7VQ0 - chains C and F of the 6 polymer chains in the assembly; structure by electron microscopy, 3.03 A resolution.

[Chain C]
Protein: Spike glycoprotein
From: Severe acute respiratory syndrome coronavirus 2
UniProtKB: P0DTC2 (SPIKE_SARS2); residue numbers follow UniProt; this construct covers 1-1208
Sequence (1247 residues; numbered 1 to 1247; the number before each row is that of its first residue):
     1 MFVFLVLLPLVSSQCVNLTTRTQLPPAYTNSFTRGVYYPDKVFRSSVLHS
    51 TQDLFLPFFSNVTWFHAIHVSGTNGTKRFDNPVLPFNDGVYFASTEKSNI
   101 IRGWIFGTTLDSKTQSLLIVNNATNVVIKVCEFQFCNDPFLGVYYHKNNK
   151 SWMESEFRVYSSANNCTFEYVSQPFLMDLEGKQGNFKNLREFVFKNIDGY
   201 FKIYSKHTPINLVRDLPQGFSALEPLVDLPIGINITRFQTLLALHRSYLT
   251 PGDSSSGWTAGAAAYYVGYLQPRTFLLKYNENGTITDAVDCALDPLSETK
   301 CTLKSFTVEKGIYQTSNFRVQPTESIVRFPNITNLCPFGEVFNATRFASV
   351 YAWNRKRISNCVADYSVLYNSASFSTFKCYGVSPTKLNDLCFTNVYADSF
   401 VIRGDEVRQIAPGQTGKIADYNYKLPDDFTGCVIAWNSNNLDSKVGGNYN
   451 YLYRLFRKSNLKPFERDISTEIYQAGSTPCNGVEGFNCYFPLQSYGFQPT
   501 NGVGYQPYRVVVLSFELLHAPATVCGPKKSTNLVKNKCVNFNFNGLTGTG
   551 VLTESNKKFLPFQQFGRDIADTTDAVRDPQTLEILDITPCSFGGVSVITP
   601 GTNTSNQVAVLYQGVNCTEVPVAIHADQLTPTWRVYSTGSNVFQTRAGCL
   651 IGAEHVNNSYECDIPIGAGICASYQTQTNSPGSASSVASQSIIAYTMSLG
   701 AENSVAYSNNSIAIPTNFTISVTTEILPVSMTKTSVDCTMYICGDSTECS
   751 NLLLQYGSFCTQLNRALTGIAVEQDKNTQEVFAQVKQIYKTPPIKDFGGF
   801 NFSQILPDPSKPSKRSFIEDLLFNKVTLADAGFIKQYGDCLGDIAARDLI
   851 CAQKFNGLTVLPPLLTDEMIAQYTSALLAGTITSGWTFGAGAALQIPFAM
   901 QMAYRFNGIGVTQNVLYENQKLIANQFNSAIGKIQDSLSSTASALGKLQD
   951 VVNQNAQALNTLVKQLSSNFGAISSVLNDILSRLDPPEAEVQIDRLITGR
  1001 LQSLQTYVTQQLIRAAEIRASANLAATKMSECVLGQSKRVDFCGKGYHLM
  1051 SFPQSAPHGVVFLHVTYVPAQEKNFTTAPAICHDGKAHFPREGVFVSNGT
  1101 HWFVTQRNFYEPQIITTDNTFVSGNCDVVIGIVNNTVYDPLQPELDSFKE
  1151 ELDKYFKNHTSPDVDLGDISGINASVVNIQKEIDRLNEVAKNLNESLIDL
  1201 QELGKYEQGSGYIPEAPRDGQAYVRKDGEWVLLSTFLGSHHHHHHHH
Unresolved in the structure: 1-13, 70-76, 245-253, 624-635, 677-688, 836-852, 1163-1247
Cystine bridges: Cys15-Cys136, Cys131-Cys166, Cys291-Cys301, Cys336-Cys361, Cys379-Cys432, Cys391-Cys525, Cys480-Cys488, Cys538-Cys590, Cys617-Cys649, Cys662-Cys671, Cys738-Cys760, Cys743-Cys749, Cys1032-Cys1043, Cys1082-Cys1126
Covalent attachments: N-acetylglucosamine (NAG) linked to Asn331, Asn603, Asn616, Asn657, Asn709, Asn717, Asn801, Asn1098, Asn1134, Asn1158; glycan linked to Asn1074
Construct notes: engineered mutation Gly614 (Asp in P0DTC2), Gly682 (Arg in P0DTC2), Ser683 (Arg in P0DTC2), Ser685 (Arg in P0DTC2), Pro986 (Lys in P0DTC2), Pro987 (Val in P0DTC2); expression tag (1209-1247)
Residues lining bound ligands:
  - N-acetylglucosamine (NAG; 2-acetamido-2-deoxy-beta-D-glucopyranose), molecule 1: Thr108, Asn234, Thr236
  - N-acetylglucosamine (NAG), molecule 2: Lys147, Asn148, Asn149
  - N-acetylglucosamine (NAG), molecule 3: Asn343, Val367, Leu368, Ser373, Phe374
Curated features (UniProtKB/Swiss-Prot):
  - region: Asn280 to Cys301 (Putative superantigen), Arg403 to Asp405 (Integrin-binding motif), Asn448 to Phe456 (Immunodominant HLA epitope recognized by the CD8+), Pro681, Ala684 (Putative superantigen), Ser816 to Tyr837 (Fusion peptide 1), Lys835 to Phe855 (Fusion peptide 2), Asp1163 to Glu1202 (Heptad repeat 2)
  - site: Arg815, Ser816 (Cleavage)
  - glycosylation: Asn17 (N-linked (GlcNAc...) (complex) asparagine), Asn61 (N-linked (GlcNAc...) (hybrid) asparagine), Asn74 (N-linked (GlcNAc...) (complex) asparagine), Asn122 (N-linked (GlcNAc...) (hybrid) asparagine), Asn149 (N-linked (GlcNAc...) (complex) asparagine), Asn165 (N-linked (GlcNAc...) (complex) asparagine), Asn234 (N-linked (GlcNAc...) (high mannose) asparagine), Asn282 (N-linked (GlcNAc...) (complex) asparagine), Thr323 (O-linked (GalNAc) threonine), Ser325 (O-linked (HexNAc...) serine), Asn331 (N-linked (GlcNAc...) (complex) asparagine), Asn343 (N-linked (GlcNAc...) (complex) asparagine), Asn603 (N-linked (GlcNAc...) (hybrid) asparagine), Asn616 (N-linked (GlcNAc...) (complex) asparagine), Asn657 (N-linked (GlcNAc...) (complex) asparagine), Thr676 (O-linked (GlcNAc...) threonine), Thr678 (O-linked (GlcNAc...) threonine), Asn709 (N-linked (GlcNAc...) (high mannose) asparagine), Asn717 (N-linked (GlcNAc...) (hybrid) asparagine), Asn801 (N-linked (GlcNAc...) (hybrid) asparagine) and 6 more in UniProt
  - natural variant: Leu5 (L5F: In strain: Iota/B.1.526), Ser13 (S13I: In strain: Epsilon/B.1.427/B.1.429), Leu18 (L18F: In strain: Beta/B.1.351, Gamma/P.1 and 1 more), Thr19 (T19I: In strain: Omicron/BQ.1.1, Omicron/XBB.1.5 and 1 more; T19R: In strain: Delta/B.1.617.2, Omicron/BA.2 and 4 more), Thr20 (T20N: In strain: Gamma/P.1), Leu24 to Ala27 (sequence variant, change not given here; In strain: Omicron/BA.2, Omicron/BA.2.12.1 and 6 more), Pro26 (P26S: In strain: Gamma/P.1), Gln52 (Q52H: In strain: Omicron/EG.5.1), Ala67 (A67V: In strain: Eta/B.1.525, Omicron/BA.1), His69 to Val70 (deletion: In strain: Alpha/B.1.1.7, Eta/B.1.525 and 5 more), Gly75 (G75V: In strain: Lambda/C.37), Thr76 (T76I: In strain: Lambda/C.37), 82 further natural variant entries in UniProt
  - mutagenesis: His69 to Val70 (Increased incorporation of cleaved spike into virions), Asn121 (N121Q: Partial loss of biliverdin affinity), Arg190 (R190K: Partial loss of biliverdin affinity), Asn234 (N234Q: Increased resistance to neutralizing antibodies), Asn331 (N331Q: Reduced viral infectivity), Asn343 (N343Q: Reduced viral infectivity), Leu452 (L452R: Increased resistance to neutralizing antibodies. Decreases HLA binding to NF9 epitope. Increased binding affinity to human ACE2), Tyr453 (Y453F: Decreased HLA binding to NF9 epitope. Increased binding affinity to human ACE2), Ala475 (A475V: Increased resistance to neutralizing antibodies), Val483 (V483A: Increased resistance to neutralizing antibodies), Glu484 (E484D: Increased replication in human TMEM106B overexpressing cells), Phe490 (F490L: Increased resistance to neutralizing antibodies and human covalescent sera neutralization), 11 further mutagenesis entries in UniProt
Reported in the primary citation:
  - mutagenesis - L452R (+ 1.0 kcal mol): decreased binding to Neutralizing nanobody P86 (chain F) (from molecular simulation)
  - mutagenesis - Q493R, G496S, Q498R: unchanged binding to Neutralizing nanobody P86 (chain F) (from molecular simulation)

[Chain F]
Protein: Neutralizing nanobody P86
From: Vicugna pacos
Notes: antibody fragment or engineered binder
Sequence (122 residues; each row starts with the number of its first residue):
     1 QVQLQESGGGLVQAGGSLRLSCVASGRTFSSLNIVWFRQAPGKERKFVAA
    51 INDRNTAYAESVKGRFTISRDNAKNTVHLQMNSLKPEDTAVYYCHSADVN
   101 GGMDYWGKGTQVTVSSHHHHHH
Unresolved in the structure: 1, 118-122
Cystine bridges: Cys22-Cys94

[How chain C and chain F interact]
Contacting residue pairs (48; chain C residue first):
  Thr345(C) with Asp104(F)
  Arg346(C) with His95(F); Asp104(F), salt bridge; Trp106(F)
  Tyr351(C) with Phe47(F)
  Asn354(C) with Asp98(F), hydrogen bond (side chain-backbone); Val99(F), hydrogen bond (side chain-backbone); Asn100(F); Gly101(F)
  Arg355(C) with Val99(F)
  Lys356(C) with Asn100(F)
  Lys444(C) with Gln39(F), hydrogen bond; Arg45(F); Tyr93(F)
  Gly447(C) with Arg45(F), hydrogen bond (backbone-side chain)
  Asn448(C) with Arg45(F)
  Tyr449(C) with Gln39(F); Arg45(F)
  Asn450(C) with Phe37(F); Arg45(F), hydrogen bond; Trp106(F)
  Leu452(C) with Lys46(F); Phe47(F)
  Ile468(C) with Ala57(F)
  Thr470(C) with Tyr58(F), hydrogen bond (side chain-backbone); Ala59(F), hydrogen bond (side chain-backbone); Glu60(F)
  Glu471(C) with Glu60(F); Lys63(F)
  Ile472(C) with Glu60(F); Lys63(F)
  Tyr473(C) with Glu60(F), hydrogen bond (backbone-side chain)
  Val483(C) with Glu60(F); Lys63(F); Arg65(F); Lys85(F)
  Glu484(C) with Lys85(F)
  Phe490(C) with Arg38(F); Lys46(F); Ala59(F), hydrophobic; Glu60(F); Ser61(F)
  Pro491(C) with Glu60(F)
  Leu492(C) with Lys46(F), hydrogen bond (backbone-side chain); Phe47(F), hydrophobic
  Gln493(C) with Glu44(F)
  Ser494(C) with Glu44(F); Arg45(F)
Also at the interface, not in a pair above, chain C (27 interface residues in all): Glu340, Ser469, Tyr489
Also at the interface, not in a pair above, chain F (26 interface residues in all): Asn33, Ala50, Glu87

[Overview]
27 residues of chain C and 26 residues of chain F are in contact; the contacts include 9 hydrogen bonds and 1
salt bridge. Polar contacts include Arg346(C)-Asp104(F), Asn354(C)-Asp98(F) and Asn354(C)-Val99(F). From the
paper: L452R of chain C reduces binding to Neutralizing nanobody P86 (chain F); Q493R, G496S and Q498R of
chain C leave binding to Neutralizing nanobody P86 (chain F) unchanged.
Here chain C is Spike glycoprotein (Severe acute respiratory syndrome coronavirus 2) and chain F is
Neutralizing nanobody P86 (Vicugna pacos). Entry 7VQ0 (Cryo-EM structure of the SARS-CoV-2 spike protein (2-up
RBD) bound to neutralizing nanobodies P86) was determined by electron microscopy together with 7VPY from the
same study.
